8QE9 - chains 1J and 2J of the 64 polymer chains in the assembly; structure by electron microscopy, 3.90 A resolution.

Chain 1J:
Molecule: DUF1071 domain-containing protein
From: Staphylococcus phage 80alpha
UniProtKB: A0A0E1VL05 (A0A0E1VL05_STAA3); residues 2-207 here = UniProt positions 2-207
Sequence (206 residues; each row starts with the number of its first residue):
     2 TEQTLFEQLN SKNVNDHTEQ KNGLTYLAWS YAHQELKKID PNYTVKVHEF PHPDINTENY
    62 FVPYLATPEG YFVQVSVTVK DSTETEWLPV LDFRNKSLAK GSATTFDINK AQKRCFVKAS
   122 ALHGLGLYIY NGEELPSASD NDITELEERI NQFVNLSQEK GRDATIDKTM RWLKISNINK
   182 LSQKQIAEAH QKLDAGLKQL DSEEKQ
Unresolved in the structure: 2-3, 204-207

Chain 2J:
Molecule: Helix-turn-helix XRE family protein
From: Staphylococcus aureus
UniProtKB: A0FIL5 (A0FIL5_STAAU); numbering as in UniProt (aligned over 2-224)
Sequence (233 residues; row label = number of the first residue in the row; numbering starts at 0):
     0 MGIRNRLSEL LSERGLKISR VAKDVKIARS SLTSMAQNDS EMIRYDAIDK LCSYLHISPS
    60 EFFEHNPINF DFTFDEEPNY KINDVFEGFE VTANITHAFS IENFDFEILV DVELDNRQKL
   120 NFDLDVSYKE TEKITNSQHR FIFTIKNEDE NIGLKKYVDS LSAGLKNLLF KKINQKLSGY
   180 VSEIIVKNID DIEELFPNKG EKSTTLHKEI LQTDSRLSSD IFKEYGSHHH HHH
Unresolved in the structure: 0-1, 196-200, 224-232
Construct notes: initiating methionine (0); expression tag (1, 225-232)
Reported in the primary citation:
  - mutagenesis - E89A/V90A/T91A: unchanged binding to DUF1071 domain-containing protein (chain 1J)
  - mutagenesis - F195A/P196A/N197A/K198A/G199A/E200A: abolished binding to DUF1071 domain-containing protein (chain 1J)

Interface between chain 1J and chain 2J:
Residue-residue contacts - 20 pairs, chain 1J then chain 2J:
  F154(1J) - L194(2J)  hydrophobic
  F154(1J) - F195(2J)  hydrophobic
  S158(1J) - F195(2J)
  K161(1J) - V90(2J)  hydrogen bond (side chain-backbone)
  K161(1J) - T91(2J)  hydrogen bond
  K161(1J) - F195(2J)
  R163(1J) - F195(2J)
  R163(1J) - K201(2J)  hydrogen bond (side chain-backbone)
  D164(1J) - L194(2J)
  K169(1J) - L194(2J)
  T170(1J) - L194(2J)
  W173(1J) - E89(2J)
  W173(1J) - L194(2J)  hydrophobic
  Q192(1J) - E86(2J)  hydrogen bond
  A196(1J) - V90(2J)
  G197(1J) - E89(2J)
  G197(1J) - V90(2J)
  Q200(1J) - V90(2J)
  L201(1J) - V90(2J)  hydrophobic
  L201(1J) - F195(2J)  hydrophobic
Other interface residues (no listed pair), chain 1J (16 interface residues in all): L157, G162, L198
Other interface residues (no listed pair), chain 2J (8 interface residues in all): G87

Summary:
The interface between chain 1J and chain 2J involves 16 residues on one side and 8 on the other, with 4
hydrogen bonds. Among the polar pairs are K161(1J)-V90(2J), K161(1J)-T91(2J) and R163(1J)-K201(2J). From the
paper: F195A/P196A/N197A/K198A/G199A/E200A of chain 2J abolish binding to DUF1071 domain-containing protein
(chain 1J); E89A/V90A/T91A of chain 2J leave binding to DUF1071 domain-containing protein (chain 1J)
unchanged.
Chain 1J is DUF1071 domain-containing protein (Staphylococcus phage 80alpha) and chain 2J is Helix-turn-helix
XRE family protein (Staphylococcus aureus); the structure, Complex between the 80a-Sak SSAP and the SaPI2 Stl
master regulator, was determined by electron microscopy (same publication as 8Q86, 8RC5 and 8PQ8).
